Entry 1T9I (X-ray diffraction, 1.60 A resolution); this record covers chains C and B of the 4 polymer chains in the assembly.

# Chain C
Molecule: 24-nt DNA strand
Sequence (24 nucleotides; each row starts with the number of its first residue):
   501 GCAAAACGTCGTGAGACAGTTTCG
Ion coordination: Ca2+ site 1: DA514 (shared with 1 residue of chain A; Gly319(B) of chain B; 1 residue of chain D); Ca2+ site 2: DG515 (shared with 1 residue of chain A; Asn320(B) of chain B; 1 residue of chain D)

# Chain B
Molecule: DNA endonuclease I-CreI
Organism: Chlamydomonas reinhardtii
Notes: EC 3.1.-.-
Reference sequence: P05725 (DNE1_CHLRE); residues 301-463 here correspond to UniProt positions 1-163 (UniProt number = residue number - 300)
Chain sequence (163 residues; row label = number of the first residue in the row):
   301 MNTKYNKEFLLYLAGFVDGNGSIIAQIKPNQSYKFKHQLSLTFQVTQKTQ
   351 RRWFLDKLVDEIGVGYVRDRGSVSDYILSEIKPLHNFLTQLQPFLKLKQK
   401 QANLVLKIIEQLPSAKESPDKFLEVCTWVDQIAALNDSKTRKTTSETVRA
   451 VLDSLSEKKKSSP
Unresolved in the structure: 301, 457-463
Sequence notes: engineered mutation Asn320 (Asp20 in P05725)
Ion coordination: Ca2+ site 1: Gly319 (shared with 1 residue of chain A; DA514(C) of chain C; 1 residue of chain D); Ca2+ site 2: Asn320 (shared with 1 residue of chain A; DG515(C) of chain C; 1 residue of chain D); Na+: Ala434, Asn436

# Interface between chain C and chain B
Contacting residue pairs (23; chain C residue first):
  DG501(C) with Ser332(B), sugar contact; Lys334(B), sugar contact
  DC502(C) with Ser332(B), hydrogen bond to the base; Tyr333(B), sugar contact; Lys334(B), hydrogen bond to the phosphate; Lys416(B), phosphate contact
  DA503(C) with Tyr333(B), hydrogen bond to the base; Gln338(B), base contact; Lys416(B), salt bridge to the phosphate
  DA504(C) with Gln338(B), hydrogen bond to the base; Glu380(B), phosphate contact; Ile381(B), hydrogen bond to the phosphate
  DA505(C) with Lys328(B), base contact; Tyr366(B), phosphate contact
  DA506(C) with Lys328(B), base contact
  DC507(C) with Arg368(B), base contact
  DG508(C) with Arg368(B), hydrogen bond to the base
  DT509(C) with Arg368(B), base contact; Arg370(B), hydrogen bond to the base
  DT512(C) with Lys439(B), hydrogen bond to the phosphate
  DG513(C) with Asp437(B), phosphate contact; Lys439(B), salt bridge to the phosphate
  DA514(C) with Gly319(B), phosphate contact
Also at the interface, not in a pair above, chain C (15 interface residues in all): DC510, DG511, DG515
Also at the interface, not in a pair above, chain B (17 interface residues in all): Asn320, Ser379, Thr440

# Summary
15 residues of chain C face 17 of chain B across their interface, with 8 hydrogen bonds and 2 salt bridges.
Polar pairs include DC502(C)-Ser332(B), DA503(C)-Tyr333(B) and DA504(C)-Gln338(B). Gly319(B) and DA514(C) form
the Ca2+ site 1. Asn320(B) and DG515(C) form the Ca2+ site 2.
Here chain C is a 24-nt DNA strand and chain B is DNA endonuclease I-CreI (Chlamydomonas reinhardtii). Entry
1T9I (I-CreI(D20N)/DNA complex) was determined by X-ray diffraction.
